5NM3 - chains A and B; structure by X-ray diffraction, 3.30 A resolution.

== Chain A (and B) ==
Molecule: Bacteriophytochrome
Organism: Deinococcus radiodurans (strain ATCC 13939 / DSM 20539 / JCM 16871 / LMG 4051 / NBRC 15346 / NCIMB 9279 / R1 / VKM B-1422)
Notes: EC 2.7.13.3; chain B of this document is another copy of the same molecule, construct and numbering; everything in this record applies to it too
UniProtKB: Q9RZA4 (BPHY_DEIRA); residues 1-502 here = UniProt positions 1-502
Chain sequence (523 residues; row label = number of the first residue in the row; numbers below 1 keep their minus sign (Met-13 is residue -13)):
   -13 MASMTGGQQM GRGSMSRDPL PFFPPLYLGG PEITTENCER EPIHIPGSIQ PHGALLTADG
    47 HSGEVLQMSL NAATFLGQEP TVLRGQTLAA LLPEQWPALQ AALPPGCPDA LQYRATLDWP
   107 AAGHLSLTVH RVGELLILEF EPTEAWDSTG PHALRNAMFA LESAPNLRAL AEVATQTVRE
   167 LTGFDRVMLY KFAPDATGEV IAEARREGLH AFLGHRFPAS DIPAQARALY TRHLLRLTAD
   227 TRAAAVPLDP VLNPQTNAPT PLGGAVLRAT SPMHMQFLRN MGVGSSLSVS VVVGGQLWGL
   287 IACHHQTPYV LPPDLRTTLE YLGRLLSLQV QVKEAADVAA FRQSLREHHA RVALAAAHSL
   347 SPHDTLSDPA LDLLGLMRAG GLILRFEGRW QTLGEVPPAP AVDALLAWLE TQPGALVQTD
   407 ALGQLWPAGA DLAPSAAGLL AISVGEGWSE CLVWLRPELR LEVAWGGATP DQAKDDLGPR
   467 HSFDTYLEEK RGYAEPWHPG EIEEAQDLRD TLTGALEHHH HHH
Disordered / not traced: -13 to 6, 108, 131-134, 458-459, 506-509 (chain B: -13 to 6, 107-108, 134, 452-459, 503-509)
Sequence notes: initiating methionine (-13); expression tag (-12 to 0, 503-509); engineered mutation Phe263 (Tyr in Q9RZA4)
Covalently attached groups: 2(R),3(E)- phytochromobilin (LBV) linked to Cys24
Small-molecule neighbours: 2(R),3(E)- phytochromobilin (LBV; 3-[2-[(Z)-[3-(2-carboxyethyl)-5-[(Z)-(4-ethenyl-3-methyl-5-oxidanylidene-pyrrol-2-ylidene)methyl]-4-methyl-pyrrol-1-ium -2-ylidene]methyl]-5-[(Z)-[(3E)-3-ethylidene-4-methyl-5-oxidanylidene-pyrrolidin-2-ylidene]methyl]-4-methyl-1H-pyrrol-3- yl]propanoic acid): Thr21, Glu25, Ile29, Met174, Tyr176, Phe198, His201, Phe203, Ser206, Asp207, Ile208, Pro209, Gln211, Ala212, Tyr216, Arg222, Thr224, Arg254, Thr256, Ser257, Met259, His260, Phe263, Leu264, Met267, Ser272, Leu273, Ser274, Leu286, Ala288, His290, Leu463, Pro465, Ser468
UniProt features mapped onto this chain:
  - binding site (a tetrapyrrole): Cys24
What the authors report for this chain:
  - conformationally variable residues (order/disorder transition, side-chain flip): Tyr176, His201, Phe203, Ala450
  - binding site for 2(R),3(E)- phytochromobilin: Arg222

== Chain A / chain B interface ==
Residue-residue contacts - 55 pairs, chain A then chain B:
  Pro94(A) - Ser149(B)
  Ala96(A) - Phe145(B)
  Leu97(A) - Phe145(B)
  Leu97(A) - Ala146(B)
  Leu97(A) - Ser149(B)
  Gln98(A) - Arg141(B)  hydrogen bond
  Gln98(A) - Asn142(B)
  Gln98(A) - Phe145(B)
  Tyr99(A) - Asn142(B)
  Arg100(A) - His138(B)
  Arg100(A) - Arg141(B)
  Arg100(A) - Asn142(B)  hydrogen bond (backbone-side chain)
  Ala101(A) - His138(B)
  Thr102(A) - His138(B)
  Pro137(A) - Asp133(B)
  His138(A) - Arg100(B)
  His138(A) - Ala101(B)
  His138(A) - Thr102(B)  hydrogen bond (side chain-backbone)
  Leu140(A) - Tyr307(B)
  Arg141(A) - Gln98(B)  hydrogen bond
  Arg141(A) - Arg100(B)
  Arg141(A) - Thr303(B)
  Arg141(A) - Glu306(B)  salt bridge
  Arg141(A) - Tyr307(B)  hydrogen bond (backbone-side chain)
  Asn142(A) - Gln98(B)
  Asn142(A) - Tyr99(B)
  Asn142(A) - Arg100(B)  hydrogen bond (side chain-backbone)
  Met144(A) - Tyr307(B)  hydrophobic
  Met144(A) - Arg310(B)  hydrogen bond
  Phe145(A) - Ala96(B)
  Phe145(A) - Leu97(B)
  Phe145(A) - Gln98(B)
  Phe145(A) - Glu306(B)
  Phe145(A) - Arg310(B)
  Ala146(A) - Leu97(B)
  Glu148(A) - Arg310(B)  salt bridge
  Ser149(A) - Pro94(B)
  Ser149(A) - Leu97(B)
  Thr303(A) - Arg141(B)
  Glu306(A) - Arg141(B)  salt bridge
  Glu306(A) - Phe145(B)
  Tyr307(A) - Leu140(B)
  Tyr307(A) - Arg141(B)  hydrogen bond (side chain-backbone)
  Tyr307(A) - Met144(B)  hydrophobic
  Arg310(A) - Met144(B)  hydrogen bond
  Arg310(A) - Phe145(B)
  Arg310(A) - Glu148(B)  salt bridge
  Arg310(A) - Leu311(B)
  Arg310(A) - Leu314(B)
  Leu311(A) - Arg310(B)
  Ser313(A) - Leu314(B)
  Leu314(A) - Arg310(B)
  Leu314(A) - Ser313(B)
  Leu314(A) - Leu314(B)
  Gln317(A) - Gln317(B)  hydrogen bond
Also at the interface, not in a pair above, chain A (27 interface residues in all): Asp300
Also at the interface, not in a pair above, chain B (27 interface residues in all): Asp300

== Summary ==
The chain A/chain B interface involves 27 residues from each chain; the contacts include 10 hydrogen bonds and
4 salt bridges. Polar contacts include Arg141(A)-Glu306(B), Glu148(A)-Arg310(B) and Gln98(A)-Arg141(B).
2(R),3(E)- phytochromobilin is covalently linked to Cys24(A). The paper reports a binding site for 2(R),3(E)-
phytochromobilin at Arg222(A); conformational variability at Tyr176(A), His201(A) and Phe203(A) among others.
Both chains are Bacteriophytochrome (Deinococcus radiodurans (strain ATCC 13939 / DSM 20539 / JCM 16871 / LMG
4051 / NBRC 15346 / NCIMB 9279 / R1 / VKM B-1422)). Entry 5NM3 (Deinococcus radiodurans BphP PAS-GAF-PHY Y263F
mutant, pre-illuminated) was determined by X-ray diffraction, deposited together with 5NFX and 5NWN.
